9LSA - chain A; structure by X-ray diffraction, 1.62 A resolution.

== Chain A ==
Protein: Red fluorescent protein, grafted calcium-binding sequence
Reference sequence: A0A4V4ND72 (A0A4V4ND72_9PEZI); the construct has insertions or renumbered stretches relative to UniProt, so the offset changes along the chain: 2-66 = UniProt 2-66; 69-152 = UniProt 69-152; 163-231 = UniProt 157-225
Amino-acid sequence (278 residues; row label = number of the first residue in the row; note: 2 numbers in that range are skipped by the numbering (no residue carries them; nothing is unmodelled there); numbers below 1 keep their minus sign (Met-36 is residue -36)):
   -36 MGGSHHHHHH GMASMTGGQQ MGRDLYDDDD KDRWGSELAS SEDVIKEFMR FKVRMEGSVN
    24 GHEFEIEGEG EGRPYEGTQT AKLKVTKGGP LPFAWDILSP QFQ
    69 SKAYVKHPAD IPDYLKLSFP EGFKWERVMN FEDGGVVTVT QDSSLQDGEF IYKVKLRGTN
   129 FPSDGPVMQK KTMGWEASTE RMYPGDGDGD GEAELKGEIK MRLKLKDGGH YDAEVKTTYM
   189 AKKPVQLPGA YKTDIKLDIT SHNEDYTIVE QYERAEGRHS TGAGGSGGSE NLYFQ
Not modelled in the structure: -36 to 6, 229-243
Sequence notes: initiating methionine (-36); expression tag (-35 to 1, 232-243); chromophore (66, 66, 66)
Modified / non-standard residues: Gln66 (chromophore; CRQ)
Covalent attachments: covalent link Gln66-Ser69
Metal / ion sites: Ca2+: Asp154, Asp156, Asp158, Glu160, Glu162

== In short ==
The Ca2+ site is built by Asp154, Asp156, Asp158, Glu160 and Glu162.
Chain A is Red fluorescent protein, grafted calcium-binding sequence; the structure, Crystal structure of
mRFP1 with a grafted calcium-binding sequence and one bound calcium ion in a ..., was determined by X-ray
diffraction, deposited together with 9LSC, 9LSF and 9LSW.
